Entry 5HD8 (X-ray diffraction, 3.15 A resolution); this record covers chains A and B of the 6 polymer chains in the assembly.

[Chain A (and B)]
Name: H(+)/Cl(-) exchange transporter ClcA
Organism: Escherichia coli
Notes: chain B of this document is another copy of the same molecule, construct and numbering; everything in this record applies to it too
UniProtKB: P37019 (CLCA_ECOLI); numbering as in UniProt (aligned over 17-465)
Sequence (450 residues; numbered 16 to 465; the number before each row is that of its first residue):
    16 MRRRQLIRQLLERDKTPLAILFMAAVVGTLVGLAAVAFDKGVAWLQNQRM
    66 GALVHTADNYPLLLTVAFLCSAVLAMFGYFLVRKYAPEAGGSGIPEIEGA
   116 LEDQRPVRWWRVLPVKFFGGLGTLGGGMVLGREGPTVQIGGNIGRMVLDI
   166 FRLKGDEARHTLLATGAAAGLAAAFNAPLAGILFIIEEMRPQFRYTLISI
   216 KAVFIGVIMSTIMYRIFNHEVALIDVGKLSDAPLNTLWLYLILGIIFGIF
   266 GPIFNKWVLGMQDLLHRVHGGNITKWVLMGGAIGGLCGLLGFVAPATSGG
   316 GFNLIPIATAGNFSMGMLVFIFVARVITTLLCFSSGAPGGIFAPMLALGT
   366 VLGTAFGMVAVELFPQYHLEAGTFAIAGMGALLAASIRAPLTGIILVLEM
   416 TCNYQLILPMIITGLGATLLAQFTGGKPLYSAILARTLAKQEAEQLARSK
Unresolved in the structure: 16, 235-243, 459-465 (chain B: 16-17, 234-242, 459-465)
Construct notes: initiating methionine (16); engineered mutation Cys417 (Asp in P37019)
Swiss-Prot annotation at these positions:
  - motif: Gly106 to Pro110 (Selectivity filter part_1), Gly146 to Pro150 (Selectivity filter part_2), Gly355 to Pro359 (Selectivity filter part_3)
  - binding site (chloride): Ser107, Ile356, Phe357, Tyr445
  - site: Glu148 (Mediates proton transfer from the outer aqueous phase to the interior of the protein), Glu203 (Mediates proton transfer from the protein to the inner aqueous phase)
  - mutagenesis: Ser107 (S107A: Uncouples chloride transport from proton transport), Glu148 (E148A/Q: Abolishes proton transport, but permits the transit of chloride ions. Abolishes gating, permitting continuous rapid transit of chloride ions; when associated with A-445), Glu203 (E203A/G/Q/S/T: Abolishes proton transport, and reduces chloride transport; E203C/I/L/V: Abolishes proton and chloride transport; E203D/H: No effect on proton and chloride transport ...), Tyr445 (Y445A: Abolishes gating, permitting continuous rapid transit of chloride ions; when associated with A-148; Y445F/W: No effect; Y445L: Alters stoichiometry of proton/chloride exchange)

[How chain A and chain B interact]
Cross-chain cystine bridges: Cys417(A)-Cys417(B)
Pairs across the interface (118; chain A residue first):
  Arg18(A) with Gln119(B); Leu453(B); Gln456(B); Glu457(B)
  Arg19(A) with Glu457(B), salt bridge
  Leu21(A) with Glu117(B); Gln119(B); Phe208(B), hydrophobic; Leu453(B), hydrophobic
  Ile22(A) with Leu453(B); Ala454(B)
  Gln24(A) with Phe208(B)
  Leu25(A) with Phe208(B); Ser446(B); Leu449(B), hydrophobic; Ala450(B)
  Leu26(A) with Lys442(B); Ala450(B), hydrophobic
  Arg28(A) with Glu203(B), salt bridge; Gln207(B); Arg403(B); Pro443(B); Ser446(B), hydrogen bond
  Asp29(A) with Arg403(B), salt bridge; Thr433(B); Gln437(B)
  Lys30(A) with Gln437(B)
  Thr31(A) with Gln437(B), hydrogen bond (backbone-side chain)
  Leu36(A) with Leu434(B), hydrophobic; Phe438(B), hydrophobic
  Glu117(A) with Leu21(B)
  Gln119(A) with Arg18(B), hydrogen bond (backbone-side chain); Leu21(B)
  Asn191(A) with Tyr419(B)
  Pro193(A) with Ile426(B), hydrophobic
  Leu194(A) with Leu406(B), hydrophobic; Ile422(B), hydrophobic
  Ile197(A) with Leu406(B), hydrophobic
  Leu198(A) with Leu198(B), hydrophobic; Leu406(B), hydrophobic
  Ile201(A) with Ile201(B); Leu406(B), hydrophobic
  Glu202(A) with Arg28(B)
  Glu203(A) with Arg28(B), salt bridge
  Gln207(A) with Arg28(B); Tyr210(B)
  Phe208(A) with Gln24(B); Leu25(B); Tyr210(B)
  Arg209(A) with Tyr210(B)
  Tyr210(A) with Gln207(B), hydrogen bond (side chain-backbone); Phe208(B); Arg209(B); Tyr210(B)
  Lys216(A) with Leu430(B); Thr433(B), hydrogen bond (side chain-backbone); Leu434(B); Gln437(B), hydrogen bond
  Phe219(A) with Leu406(B); Ile409(B), hydrophobic; Ile426(B), hydrophobic; Leu430(B), hydrophobic
  Ile220(A) with Leu430(B), hydrophobic
  Ile223(A) with Ile426(B), hydrophobic; Ile427(B), hydrophobic; Leu430(B), hydrophobic
  Arg230(A) with Leu249(B); Leu423(B)
  Ile231(A) with Leu249(B), hydrophobic
  Leu249(A) with Arg230(B); Ile231(B), hydrophobic
  Arg403(A) with Asp29(B), salt bridge; Lys216(B)
  Leu406(A) with Leu194(B), hydrophobic; Phe219(B), hydrophobic
  Ile410(A) with Ile410(B), hydrophobic
  Leu413(A) with Leu194(B), hydrophobic; Cys417(B), hydrophobic
  Glu414(A) with Tyr419(B), hydrogen bond
  Cys417(A) with Cys417(B), disulfide; Tyr419(B), hydrophobic
  Tyr419(A) with Asn191(B), hydrogen bond (side chain-backbone); Glu414(B), hydrogen bond; Cys417(B), hydrophobic
  Ile422(A) with Glu414(B)
  Leu423(A) with Arg230(B)
  Ile426(A) with Pro193(B), hydrophobic; Leu194(B), hydrophobic; Phe219(B), hydrophobic; Ile223(B), hydrophobic
  Ile427(A) with Ile223(B), hydrophobic
  Leu430(A) with Lys216(B); Phe219(B), hydrophobic; Ile220(B), hydrophobic; Ile223(B), hydrophobic
  Thr433(A) with Asp29(B); Lys216(B), hydrogen bond (backbone-side chain)
  Leu434(A) with Leu36(B), hydrophobic; Lys216(B)
  Gln437(A) with Asp29(B); Lys30(B); Thr31(B), hydrogen bond (side chain-backbone); Leu36(B); Lys216(B), hydrogen bond
  Phe438(A) with Leu33(B), hydrophobic; Leu36(B), hydrophobic
  Lys442(A) with Leu26(B)
  Pro443(A) with Arg28(B)
  Ser446(A) with Leu25(B); Arg28(B), hydrogen bond
  Leu449(A) with Leu25(B), hydrophobic
  Ala450(A) with Leu25(B)
  Leu453(A) with Leu21(B), hydrophobic; Ile22(B)
  Ala454(A) with Ile22(B)
  Gln456(A) with Arg18(B), hydrogen bond
  Glu457(A) with Arg18(B); Arg19(B)
Interface residues without a listed pair, chain A (65 interface residues in all): Leu33, Arg205, Thr226, Ile227, Leu252, Pro405, Ile409
Interface residues without a listed pair, chain B (65 interface residues in all): Ile197, Arg205, Thr226, Ile227, Leu252, Ile402, Pro405, Leu413

[Overview]
Chain A and chain B each contribute 65 residues to their interface, with 1 disulfide bond, 14 hydrogen bonds
and 5 salt bridges. Polar pairs include Arg19(A)-Glu457(B), Arg28(A)-Glu203(B) and Asp29(A)-Arg403(B). UniProt
lists 4 chloride-binding residues and 4 mutagenesis sites on chain A.
Both chains are H(+)/Cl(-) exchange transporter ClcA (Escherichia coli). Entry 5HD8 (Crystal structure of
disulfide cross-linked D417C ClC-ec1) was determined by X-ray diffraction.
